8Z7C - chains A and B; structure by X-ray diffraction, 1.52 A resolution.

Chain A (and B):
Molecule: Histone-lysine N-methyltransferase EHMT2
Source organism: Homo sapiens
Notes: EC 2.1.1.-; chain B of this document is another copy of the same molecule, construct and numbering; everything in this record applies to it too
Reference sequence: Q96KQ7 (EHMT2_HUMAN); residue numbers follow UniProt; this construct covers 913-1193
Amino-acid sequence (283 residues; row label = number of the first residue in the row):
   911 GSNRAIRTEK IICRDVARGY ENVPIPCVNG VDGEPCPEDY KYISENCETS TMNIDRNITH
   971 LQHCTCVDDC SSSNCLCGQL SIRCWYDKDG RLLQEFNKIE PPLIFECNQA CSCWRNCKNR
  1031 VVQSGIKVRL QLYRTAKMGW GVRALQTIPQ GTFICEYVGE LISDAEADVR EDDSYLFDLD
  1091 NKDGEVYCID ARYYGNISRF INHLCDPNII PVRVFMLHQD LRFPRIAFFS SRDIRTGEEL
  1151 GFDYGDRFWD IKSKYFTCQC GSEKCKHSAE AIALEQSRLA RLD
Disordered / not traced: 911-915, 1005-1009, 1092-1093, 1190-1193 (chain B: 911-916, 1005-1009, 1188-1193)
Construct notes: expression tag (911-912)
Bound ions: Zn2+ site 1: Cys974, Cys987, Cys1017, Cys1021; Zn2+ site 2: Cys974, Cys976, Cys980, Cys985; Zn2+ site 3: Cys980, Cys1017, Cys1023, Cys1027; Zn2+ site 4: Cys1115, Cys1168, Cys1170, Cys1175
Residues lining bound ligands:
  - A1L07 (3,6,6-trimethyl-N-[(2S)-1-[[4-(1-methylpiperidin-4-yl)oxyphenyl]amino]-1-oxidanylidene-hexan-2-yl]-4-oxidanylidene-5,7-dihydro-1H-indole-2-carboxamide): Pro1011, Tyr1067, Ala1077, Asp1078, Asp1083, Ser1084, Tyr1085, Leu1086, Phe1087, Asp1088, Leu1089, Asp1090, Pro1121, Arg1123, Ile1136, Phe1152, Asp1153, Tyr1154, Arg1157, Phe1158, Ile1161
  - sinefungin (SFG): Met1048, Gly1049, Trp1050, Ser1084, Tyr1085, Arg1109, Phe1110, Ile1111, Asn1112, His1113, Tyr1154, Phe1158, Trp1159, Phe1166, Thr1167, Cys1168, Gln1169, Cys1170
UniProt features mapped onto this chain:
  - region (Interaction with histone H3): Asp1074 to Asp1093, Tyr1154 to Arg1157
  - binding site (Zn(2+)): Cys974, Cys976, Cys980, Cys985, Cys987, Cys1017, Cys1021, Cys1023, Cys1027, Cys1115, Cys1168, Cys1170, Cys1175
  - binding site (S-adenosyl-L-methionine): Met1048 to Trp1050, Tyr1085, Asn1112, His1113, Gln1169
  - site: Tyr1067 (Histone H3K9me binding)

Interface between chain A and chain B:
Contacting residue pairs (55; chain A residue first):
  Asp925(A) - Trp1024(B)
  Arg928(A) - Gln1019(B)
  Arg928(A) - Cys1021(B)  hydrogen bond (side chain-backbone)
  Arg928(A) - Ser1022(B)  hydrogen bond (side chain-backbone)
  Arg928(A) - Cys1023(B)  hydrogen bond (side chain-backbone)
  Arg928(A) - Trp1024(B)
  Arg928(A) - Arg1025(B)  hydrogen bond (backbone-backbone)
  Gly929(A) - Trp1024(B)
  Gly929(A) - Arg1025(B)
  Tyr930(A) - Asn1018(B)  hydrogen bond (side chain-backbone)
  Tyr930(A) - Gln1019(B)
  Tyr930(A) - Arg1025(B)
  Tyr930(A) - Arg1030(B)  hydrogen bond
  Lys951(A) - Gln1019(B)
  Lys951(A) - Ala1020(B)  hydrogen bond (side chain-backbone)
  Lys951(A) - Cys1021(B)  hydrogen bond (side chain-backbone)
  Lys951(A) - Ser1022(B)
  Ile953(A) - Ile968(B)  hydrophobic
  Cys957(A) - Ile968(B)  hydrophobic
  Glu958(A) - Arg966(B)
  Glu958(A) - Asn967(B)
  Glu958(A) - Ile968(B)  hydrogen bond (backbone-backbone)
  Thr959(A) - Asn967(B)  hydrogen bond (backbone-side chain)
  Thr959(A) - Thr969(B)
  Ser960(A) - Asn967(B)
  Thr961(A) - Asn963(B)  hydrogen bond
  Thr961(A) - Asn967(B)
  Asn963(A) - Asn963(B)
  Arg966(A) - Glu958(B)
  Asn967(A) - Glu958(B)
  Asn967(A) - Thr959(B)  hydrogen bond (side chain-backbone)
  Asn967(A) - Ser960(B)
  Ile968(A) - Glu958(B)  hydrogen bond (backbone-backbone)
  Ile968(A) - Thr959(B)
  Ile968(A) - Tyr1104(B)  hydrophobic
  Thr969(A) - Thr959(B)
  Thr969(A) - Tyr1104(B)
  Asn1018(A) - Tyr930(B)  hydrogen bond (backbone-side chain)
  Gln1019(A) - Tyr930(B)
  Gln1019(A) - Lys951(B)
  Ala1020(A) - Lys951(B)  hydrogen bond (backbone-side chain)
  Cys1021(A) - Arg928(B)  hydrogen bond (backbone-side chain)
  Cys1021(A) - Lys951(B)  hydrogen bond (backbone-side chain)
  Ser1022(A) - Arg928(B)
  Ser1022(A) - Lys951(B)
  Cys1023(A) - Arg928(B)  hydrogen bond (backbone-side chain)
  Trp1024(A) - Asp925(B)
  Trp1024(A) - Arg928(B)
  Trp1024(A) - Gly929(B)
  Arg1025(A) - Arg928(B)  hydrogen bond (backbone-backbone)
  Arg1025(A) - Gly929(B)
  Arg1025(A) - Tyr930(B)
  Arg1030(A) - Tyr930(B)  hydrogen bond
  Tyr1104(A) - Ile968(B)
  Tyr1104(A) - Thr969(B)
Other interface residues (no listed pair), chain A (27 interface residues in all): Ile964
Other interface residues (no listed pair), chain B (26 interface residues in all): Ile953, Cys957, Thr961

Overview:
Chain A and chain B form an interface of 27 and 26 residues respectively, with 20 hydrogen bonds. Among the
polar pairs are Arg928(A)-Cys1021(B), Arg928(A)-Ser1022(B) and Arg928(A)-Cys1023(B). Ligands of chain A:
sinefungin and compound A1L07.
Both chains are Histone-lysine N-methyltransferase EHMT2 (Homo sapiens). Entry 8Z7C (Structure of G9a in
complex with compound 7i) was determined by X-ray diffraction, deposited together with 8Z7D and 8Z7E.
